Entry 7M3E (electron microscopy, 3.20 A resolution); this record covers chains A and B.

[Chain A (and B)]
Molecule: Extracellular calcium-sensing receptor
Organism: Homo sapiens
Notes: chain B of this document is another copy of the same molecule, construct and numbering; everything in this record applies to it too
Reference sequence: P41180 (CASR_HUMAN); numbering as in UniProt (aligned over 20-894)
Chain sequence (902 residues; each row starts with the number of its first residue; numbers below 1 keep their minus sign (Met-7 is residue -7)):
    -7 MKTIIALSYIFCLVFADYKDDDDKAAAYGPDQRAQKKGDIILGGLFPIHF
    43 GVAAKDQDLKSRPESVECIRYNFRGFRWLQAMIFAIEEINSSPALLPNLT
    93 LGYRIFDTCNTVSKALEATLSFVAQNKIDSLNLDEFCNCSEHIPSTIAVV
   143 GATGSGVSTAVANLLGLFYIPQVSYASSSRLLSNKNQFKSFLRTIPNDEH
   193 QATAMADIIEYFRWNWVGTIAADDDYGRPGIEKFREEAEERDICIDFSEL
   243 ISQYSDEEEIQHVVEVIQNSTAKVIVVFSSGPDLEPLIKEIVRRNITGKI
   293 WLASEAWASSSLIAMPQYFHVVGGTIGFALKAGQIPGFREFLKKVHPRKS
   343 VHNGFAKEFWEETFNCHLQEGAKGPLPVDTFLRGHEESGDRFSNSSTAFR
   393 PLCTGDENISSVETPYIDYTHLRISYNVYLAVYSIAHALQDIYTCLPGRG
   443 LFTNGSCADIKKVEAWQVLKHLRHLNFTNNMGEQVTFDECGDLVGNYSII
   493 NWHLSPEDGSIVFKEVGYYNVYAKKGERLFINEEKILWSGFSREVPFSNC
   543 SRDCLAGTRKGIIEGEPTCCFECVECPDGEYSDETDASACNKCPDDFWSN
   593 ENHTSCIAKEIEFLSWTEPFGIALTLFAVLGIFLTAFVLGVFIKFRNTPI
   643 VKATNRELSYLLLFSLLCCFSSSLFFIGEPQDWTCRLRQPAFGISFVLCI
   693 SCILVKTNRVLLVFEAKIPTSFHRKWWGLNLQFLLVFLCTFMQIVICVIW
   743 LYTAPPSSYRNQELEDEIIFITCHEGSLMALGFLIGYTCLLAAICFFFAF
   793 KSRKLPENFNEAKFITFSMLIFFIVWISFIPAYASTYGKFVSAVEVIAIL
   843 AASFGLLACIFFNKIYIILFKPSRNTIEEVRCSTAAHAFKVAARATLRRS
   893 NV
Disordered / not traced: -7 to 19, 127-130, 362-390, 707-720, 877-894 (chain B: -7 to 19, 127-130, 364-390, 707-720, 877-894)
Disulfides: Cys60-Cys101, Cys236-Cys561, Cys358-Cys395, Cys437-Cys449, Cys542-Cys562, Cys546-Cys565, Cys568-Cys582, Cys585-Cys598, Cys677-Cys765
Covalent attachments: N-acetylglucosamine (NAG) linked to Asn261, Asn287, Asn468, Asn488, Asn541
Construct notes: initiating methionine (-7); expression tag (-6 to 19)
Ion coordination: Ca2+: Ile81, Ser84, Leu87, Leu88
Small-molecule neighbours:
  - tryptophan (TRP): Arg66, Trp70, Thr145, Gly146, Ser147, Ala168, Ser169, Ser170, Tyr218, Glu297, Ala298
  - YP1 (2-chloro-6-[(2R)-2-hydroxy-3-{[2-methyl-1-(naphthalen-2-yl)propan-2-yl]amino}propoxy]benzonitrile): Phe668, Gln681, Phe684, Ile777, Phe814, Trp818, Phe821, Ile822, Tyr825, Glu837, Ala840, Ile841
What the authors report for this chain:
  - binding site for YP1: Gln681, Phe814, Phe821, Tyr825, Glu837
  - mutagenesis - Q681A: decreased signaling in response to YP1
  - mutagenesis - E837A: decreased signaling in response to YP1 (citing earlier work)
  - mutagenesis - F821A: decreased signaling in response to NAM (citing earlier work)
  - mutagenesis - Q681A: decreased signaling in response to NPS-2143
  - mutagenesis - E837A: decreased signaling in response to NPS-2143 (citing earlier work)
  - conformationally variable residues (side-chain flip): Trp818
  - disease-associated variants - R752C, F809L: decreased signaling (citing earlier work)
  - mutagenesis - C781W/I822W: increased signaling
  - mutagenesis - L773W/V833W: decreased signaling
  - mutagenesis - P823A: abolished signaling in response to Ca2+ (citing earlier work)
  - disease-associated variants - F821L, A824P: increased signaling (citing earlier work)
  - mutagenesis - F821A: increased signaling in response to PAM (citing earlier work)
  - mutagenesis - Q681A: decreased signaling in response to cinacalcet
  - mutagenesis - F684A, W818A, E837A: decreased signaling in response to cinacalcet (citing earlier work)

[Interface between chain A and chain B]
Residue-residue contacts (65):
  Tyr20(A) - Leu123(B)
  Asp48(A) - Lys181(B)  salt bridge
  Gln49(A) - Lys462(B)
  Asp50(A) - Lys462(B)
  Asp50(A) - Arg465(B)  salt bridge
  Leu51(A) - Leu443(B)
  Leu51(A) - Thr445(B)
  Leu51(A) - Lys462(B)
  Lys52(A) - Phe444(B)
  Lys52(A) - Thr445(B)
  Lys52(A) - Trp458(B)
  Lys52(A) - Gln459(B)
  Ser53(A) - Trp458(B)
  Arg54(A) - Glu456(B)  salt bridge
  Arg54(A) - Trp458(B)
  Pro55(A) - Tyr161(B)  hydrophobic
  Val104(A) - Asn155(B)
  Ser105(A) - Leu159(B)
  Leu108(A) - Asn155(B)
  Leu112(A) - Lys119(B)
  Lys119(A) - Lys119(B)
  Lys119(A) - Leu123(B)
  Leu123(A) - Tyr20(B)
  Leu123(A) - Leu112(B)
  Leu123(A) - Ser113(B)
  Leu125(A) - Cys131(B)
  Leu125(A) - Ile135(B)  hydrophobic
  Cys131(A) - Cys131(B)  hydrogen bond (backbone-side chain)
  Asn155(A) - Leu108(B)
  Leu159(A) - Ser105(B)
  Tyr161(A) - Pro55(B)  hydrophobic
  Arg172(A) - Asp215(B)  salt bridge
  Leu173(A) - Arg220(B)
  Asp215(A) - Arg172(B)  salt bridge
  Arg220(A) - Arg172(B)
  Arg220(A) - Leu173(B)
  Glu224(A) - Glu224(B)
  Arg227(A) - Arg227(B)
  Leu443(A) - Lys52(B)
  Phe444(A) - Leu51(B)
  Phe444(A) - Lys52(B)
  Thr445(A) - Lys52(B)
  Thr445(A) - Ser53(B)
  Glu456(A) - Arg54(B)  salt bridge
  Trp458(A) - Ser53(B)
  Trp458(A) - Arg54(B)
  Leu461(A) - Leu51(B)  hydrophobic
  Lys462(A) - Asp50(B)  hydrogen bond (side chain-backbone)
  Lys462(A) - Leu51(B)
  Arg465(A) - Gln49(B)
  Arg465(A) - Leu51(B)
  Arg551(A) - Arg551(B)
  Lys552(A) - Ile555(B)
  Ile554(A) - Ile555(B)
  Ile555(A) - Ser580(B)  hydrogen bond (backbone-side chain)
  Glu558(A) - Thr560(B)
  Thr560(A) - Glu558(B)
  Thr560(A) - Pro559(B)
  Thr560(A) - Thr560(B)
  Ser580(A) - Ile554(B)
  Ser580(A) - Ile555(B)  hydrogen bond (side chain-backbone)
  Ile819(A) - Ile819(B)  hydrophobic
  Ala826(A) - Ala826(B)
  Ala826(A) - Ser827(B)
  Ser827(A) - Ala826(B)
Other interface residues (no listed pair), chain A (62 interface residues in all): Gly21, Glu109, Ser132, Ile135, Ala152, Leu156, Phe160, Asn178, Ser240, Leu242, Tyr246, Gly553, Gly557, Pro559, Phe563, Ala581, Ile822, Pro823
Other interface residues (no listed pair), chain B (64 interface residues in all): Gly21, Val104, Glu109, Ile120, Leu125, Ser132, Ala152, Leu156, Asn178, Gln179, Glu231, Asp234, Leu242, Tyr246, Ser448, Ala450, Leu461, Lys552, Gly553, Pro823

[Overview]
62 residues of chain A face 64 of chain B across their interface, with 4 hydrogen bonds and 6 salt bridges.
Polar contacts include Asp48(A)-Lys181(B), Asp50(A)-Arg465(B) and Arg54(A)-Glu456(B). The paper reports a
binding site for YP1 at Gln681(A), Phe814(A) and Phe821(A) among others; Q681A, F684A and W818A of chain A,
among others, reduce signaling in response to cinacalcet; 12 substitutions were tested in all.
Both chains are Extracellular calcium-sensing receptor (Homo sapiens). Entry 7M3E (Asymmetric Activation of
the Calcium Sensing Receptor Homodimer) was determined by electron microscopy (same publication as 7M3F, 7M3G
and 7M3J).
